8H3D - chains A and C of the 3 polymer chains in the assembly; structure by electron microscopy, 3.27 A resolution.

== Chain A (and C) ==
Protein: Spike glycoprotein, Fibritin
From: Severe acute respiratory syndrome coronavirus 2
Notes: fragment: SARS-CoV-2 spike protein; chain C of this document is another copy of the same molecule, construct and numbering; everything in this record applies to it too
UniProtKB: chimeric construct of P0DTC2, P10104: residues 1-1211 from P0DTC2 (SPIKE_SARS2) positions 1-1211 (same numbers); residues 1226-1253 from P10104 positions 458-485 (UniProt number = residue number - 768)
Chain sequence (1276 residues; each row starts with the number of its first residue):
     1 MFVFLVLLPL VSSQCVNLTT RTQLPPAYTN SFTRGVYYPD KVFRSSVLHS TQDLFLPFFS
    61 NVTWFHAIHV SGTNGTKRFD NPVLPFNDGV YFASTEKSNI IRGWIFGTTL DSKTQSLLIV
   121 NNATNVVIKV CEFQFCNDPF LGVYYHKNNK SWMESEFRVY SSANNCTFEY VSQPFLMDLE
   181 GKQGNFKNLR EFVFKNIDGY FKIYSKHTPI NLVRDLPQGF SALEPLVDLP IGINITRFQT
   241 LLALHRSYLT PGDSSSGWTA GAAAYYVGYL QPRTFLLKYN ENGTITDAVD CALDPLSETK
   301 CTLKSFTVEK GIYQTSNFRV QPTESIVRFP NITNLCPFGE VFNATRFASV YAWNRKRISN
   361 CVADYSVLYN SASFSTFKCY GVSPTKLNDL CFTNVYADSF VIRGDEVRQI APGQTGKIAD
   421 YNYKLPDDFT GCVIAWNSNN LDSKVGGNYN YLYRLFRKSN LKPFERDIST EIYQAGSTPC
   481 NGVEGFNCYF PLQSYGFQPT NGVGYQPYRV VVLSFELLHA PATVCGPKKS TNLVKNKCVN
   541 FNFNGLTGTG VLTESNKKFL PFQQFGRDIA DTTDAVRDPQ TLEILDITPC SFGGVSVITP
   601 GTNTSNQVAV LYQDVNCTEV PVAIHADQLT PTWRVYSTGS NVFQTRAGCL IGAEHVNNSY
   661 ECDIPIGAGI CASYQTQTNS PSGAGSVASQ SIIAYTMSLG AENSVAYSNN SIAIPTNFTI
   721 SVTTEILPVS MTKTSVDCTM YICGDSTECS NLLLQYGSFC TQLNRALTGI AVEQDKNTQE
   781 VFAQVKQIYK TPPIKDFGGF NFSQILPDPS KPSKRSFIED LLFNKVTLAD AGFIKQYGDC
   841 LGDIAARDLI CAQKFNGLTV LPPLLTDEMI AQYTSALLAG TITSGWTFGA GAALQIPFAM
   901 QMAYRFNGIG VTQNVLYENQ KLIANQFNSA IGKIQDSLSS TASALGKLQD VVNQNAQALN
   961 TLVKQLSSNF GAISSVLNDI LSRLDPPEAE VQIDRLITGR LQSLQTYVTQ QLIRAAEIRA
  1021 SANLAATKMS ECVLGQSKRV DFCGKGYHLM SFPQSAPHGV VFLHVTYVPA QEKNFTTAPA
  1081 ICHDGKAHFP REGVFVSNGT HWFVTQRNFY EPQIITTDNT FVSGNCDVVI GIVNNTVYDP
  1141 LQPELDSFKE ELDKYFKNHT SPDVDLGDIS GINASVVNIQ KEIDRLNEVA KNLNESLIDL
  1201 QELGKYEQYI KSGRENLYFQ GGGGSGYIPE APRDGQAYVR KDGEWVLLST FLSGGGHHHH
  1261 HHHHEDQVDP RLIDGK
Disordered / not traced: 1-26, 68-78, 146-150, 162-166, 176-184, 210-214, 232-235, 250-262, 625-638, 676-688, 830-845, 1145-1276 (chain C: 1-26, 68-80, 146-150, 250-262, 623-638, 676-688, 830-848, 1145-1276)
Differences from the reference sequence: engineered mutation S682 (Arg in P0DTC2), G683 (Arg in P0DTC2), G685 (Arg in P0DTC2), P986 (Lys in P0DTC2), P987 (Val in P0DTC2), L1247 (Phe479 in P10104); linker (1212-1225); expression tag (1254-1276)
Cystine bridges: C291-C301, C336-C361, C379-C432, C391-C525, C480-C488, C538-C590, C617-C649, C662-C671, C738-C760, C743-C749, C1032-C1043, C1082-C1126
Covalent attachments: N-acetylglucosamine (NAG) linked to N61, N603, N657
Swiss-Prot annotation at these positions:
  - region: N280 to C301 (Putative superantigen), R403 to D405 (Integrin-binding motif), N448 to F456 (Immunodominant HLA epitope recognized by the CD8+), P681, A684 (Putative superantigen), S816 to Y837 (Fusion peptide 1), K835 to F855 (Fusion peptide 2), D1163 to E1202 (Heptad repeat 2)
  - site: R815, S816 (Cleavage)
  - glycosylation: N17 (N-linked (GlcNAc...) (complex) asparagine), N61 (N-linked (GlcNAc...) (hybrid) asparagine), N74 (N-linked (GlcNAc...) (complex) asparagine), N122 (N-linked (GlcNAc...) (hybrid) asparagine), N149 (N-linked (GlcNAc...) (complex) asparagine), N165 (N-linked (GlcNAc...) (complex) asparagine), N234 (N-linked (GlcNAc...) (high mannose) asparagine), N282 (N-linked (GlcNAc...) (complex) asparagine), T323 (O-linked (GalNAc) threonine), S325 (O-linked (HexNAc...) serine), N331 (N-linked (GlcNAc...) (complex) asparagine), N343 (N-linked (GlcNAc...) (complex) asparagine), N603 (N-linked (GlcNAc...) (hybrid) asparagine), N616 (N-linked (GlcNAc...) (complex) asparagine), N657 (N-linked (GlcNAc...) (complex) asparagine), T676 (O-linked (GlcNAc...) threonine), T678 (O-linked (GlcNAc...) threonine), N709 (N-linked (GlcNAc...) (high mannose) asparagine), N717 (N-linked (GlcNAc...) (hybrid) asparagine), N801 (N-linked (GlcNAc...) (hybrid) asparagine) and 6 more in UniProt

== Chain A / chain C interface ==
Residue-residue contacts (84):
  K41(A) - Q563(C)
  V42(A) - Q563(C)  hydrogen bond (backbone-side chain)
  V42(A) - F565(C)
  F43(A) - K557(C)
  F43(A) - K558(C)
  F43(A) - Q563(C)
  F43(A) - F565(C)  hydrogen bond (backbone-backbone)
  F43(A) - R567(C)
  R44(A) - R567(C)
  Y200(A) - N394(C)
  Y200(A) - Y396(C)  hydrogen bond
  P225(A) - L560(C)  hydrophobic
  P225(A) - F562(C)  hydrophobic
  F374(A) - F486(C)
  S375(A) - F486(C)
  F377(A) - N487(C)
  F377(A) - Y489(C)
  S383(A) - K458(C)
  P384(A) - A475(C)
  D737(A) - N317(C)
  Q755(A) - N969(C)
  G757(A) - Q965(C)
  G757(A) - S968(C)
  S758(A) - Q965(C)
  F759(A) - Q965(C)
  Q762(A) - T961(C)  hydrogen bond
  R765(A) - Q957(C)
  Q787(A) - N703(C)  hydrogen bond
  I788(A) - A701(C)  hydrogen bond (backbone-backbone)
  I788(A) - E702(C)
  I788(A) - N703(C)  hydrogen bond (backbone-backbone)
  Y789(A) - N703(C)
  K790(A) - E702(C)  salt bridge
  K790(A) - N703(C)
  D796(A) - Y707(C)  hydrogen bond (backbone-side chain)
  F797(A) - Y707(C)
  K854(A) - F592(C)
  F855(A) - F592(C)  hydrophobic
  L861(A) - Q613(C)
  P862(A) - A647(C)  hydrophobic
  P863(A) - A668(C)  hydrogen bond (backbone-backbone)
  L864(A) - A668(C)
  L864(A) - G669(C)  hydrogen bond (backbone-backbone)
  Q872(A) - L699(C)
  Y873(A) - L699(C)
  T883(A) - V705(C)
  A892(A) - E1072(C)
  L894(A) - E1072(C)
  Q895(A) - A706(C)
  Q895(A) - I712(C)
  Q895(A) - A713(C)
  Q895(A) - N1074(C)
  I896(A) - Y707(C)
  I896(A) - S711(C)
  P897(A) - Y707(C)  hydrophobic
  P897(A) - N709(C)
  P897(A) - S711(C)
  F898(A) - Y707(C)  hydrogen bond (backbone-side chain)
  M900(A) - T1077(C)
  Y904(A) - V1094(C)
  Y904(A) - R1107(C)
  Q913(A) - P1090(C)
  N914(A) - F1089(C)
  N914(A) - F1121(C)
  E918(A) - S1123(C)
  E918(A) - V1128(C)
  S967(A) - D571(C)
  S975(A) - D571(C)  hydrogen bond
  S982(A) - K386(C)
  S982(A) - L390(C)
  R983(A) - G381(C)  hydrogen bond (side chain-backbone)
  R983(A) - V382(C)
  R983(A) - S383(C)
  R983(A) - L518(C)
  L984(A) - K386(C)
  D985(A) - S383(C)  hydrogen bond
  D985(A) - K386(C)
  Q1005(A) - Q1002(C)
  R1019(A) - E1017(C)  salt bridge
  S1030(A) - V1040(C)
  E1031(A) - R1039(C)  salt bridge
  L1034(A) - V1040(C)
  R1039(A) - R1039(C)
  L1141(A) - Q1142(C)
Also at the interface, not in a pair above, chain A (84 interface residues in all): D40, P230, Y369, T376, G413, Y756, E773, K786, P792, L849, T859, T866, M869, G889, A890, G891, A893, N907, Y917, Q920, L966, V976, N978, L981, L1012, I1013, Q1113
Also at the interface, not in a pair above, chain C (84 interface residues in all): R357, S477, Y505, L517, T547, G566, I569, P665, G667, M697, G700, S704, S708, P715, F970, G971, I1013, D1041, K1045, G1046, Y1047, V1068, P1079, R1091, V1129, I1130

== Summary ==
Chain A and chain C each contribute 84 residues to their interface; the contacts include 14 hydrogen bonds and
3 salt bridges. Among the polar pairs are K790(A)-E702(C), R1019(A)-E1017(C) and E1031(A)-R1039(C). Covalently
linked N-acetylglucosamine: at N61(A), N603(A) and N657(A).
Both chains are Spike glycoprotein, Fibritin (Severe acute respiratory syndrome coronavirus 2). Entry 8H3D
(Structure of apo SARS-CoV-2 spike protein with one RBD up) was determined by electron microscopy, deposited
together with 8H3E.
